PDB entry 8RT8 | electron microscopy, 3.05 A resolution | chains B and E of the 46 polymer chains in the assembly

== Chain B (and E) ==
Name: TrwF protein
Source organism: Escherichia coli
Notes: chain E of this document is another copy of the same molecule, construct and numbering; everything in this record applies to it too
UniProtKB: O50336 (O50336_ECOLX); residues 1-266 here = UniProt positions 1-266
Chain sequence (266 residues; each row starts with the number of its first residue):
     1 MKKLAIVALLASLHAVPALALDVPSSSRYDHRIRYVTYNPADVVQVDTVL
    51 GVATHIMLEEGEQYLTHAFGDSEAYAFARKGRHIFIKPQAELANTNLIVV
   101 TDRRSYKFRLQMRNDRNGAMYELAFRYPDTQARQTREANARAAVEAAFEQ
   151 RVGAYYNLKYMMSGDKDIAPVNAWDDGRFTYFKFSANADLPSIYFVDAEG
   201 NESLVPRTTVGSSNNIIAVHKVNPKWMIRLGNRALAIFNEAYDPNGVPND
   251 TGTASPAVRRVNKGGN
Disordered / not traced: 1-20
Differences from the reference sequence: conflict D71 (Ile in O50336), S72 (Pro in O50336), E73 (Lys in O50336), A74 (Pro in O50336), Y75 (Met in O50336), A76 (Pro in O50336), F77 (Leu in O50336), A78 (Pro in O50336), R79 (Gly in O50336), K80 (Arg in O50336), G81 (Ala in O50336), R82 (Gly in O50336), H83 (Ile in O50336), I84 (Phe in O50336), F85 (Leu in O50336), I86 (Ser in O50336), K87 (Ser in O50336), P88 (Arg in O50336), Q89 (Thr in O50336)

== Interface between chain B and chain E ==
Residue-residue contacts - 54 pairs, chain B then chain E:
  Y29(B) with L21(E); N39(E); A41(E); D42(E)
  D30(B) with L21(E), hydrogen bond (side chain-backbone); D42(E); V43(E)
  R32(B) with V43(E); R109(E)
  I33(B) with A41(E); D42(E); V43(E), hydrophobic; K107(E)
  Y35(B) with A41(E)
  G51(B) with G70(E); T95(E); N96(E)
  V52(B) with N96(E)
  A53(B) with F69(E); N96(E), hydrogen bond (backbone-side chain); I98(E)
  H55(B) with V100(E)
  K80(B) with T66(E)
  F85(B) with T66(E); A68(E), hydrophobic; I98(E), hydrophobic; V100(E), hydrophobic
  K87(B) with F69(E); G70(E), hydrogen bond (side chain-backbone); D71(E), salt bridge
  R116(B) with N94(E), hydrogen bond (side chain-backbone)
  Y121(B) with V43(E), hydrophobic; N96(E); I98(E); K107(E); R109(E)
  E122(B) with S105(E), hydrogen bond; K107(E), salt bridge
  D167(B) with A198(E)
  S185(B) with P244(E), hydrogen bond (side chain-backbone); N245(E)
  A186(B) with N245(E), hydrogen bond (backbone-backbone); V247(E)
  N187(B) with G177(E); Y242(E); D243(E), hydrogen bond (side chain-backbone); P244(E); G246(E)
  D189(B) with K221(E), salt bridge
  S212(B) with N249(E)
  S213(B) with N249(E)
  N232(B) with E199(E)
  R233(B) with A198(E); E199(E), salt bridge
Other interface residues (no listed pair), chain B (26 interface residues in all): S27, H83
Other interface residues (no listed pair), chain E (35 interface residues in all): H67, S72, F108, V222, P248, D250

== In short ==
The interface between chain B and chain E involves 26 residues on one side and 35 on the other, with 8
hydrogen bonds and 4 salt bridges. Among the polar pairs are K87(B)-D71(E), E122(B)-K107(E) and
D189(B)-K221(E).
Both chains are TrwF protein (Escherichia coli). Entry 8RT8 (Conformation-C of the full-length outer membrane
core complex (TrwH/VirB7, TrwF/VirB9, TrwE/VirB10CTD) from the fully-assembled R388 type ...) was determined
by electron microscopy, deposited together with 8RT4, 8RT5, 8RT6, 8RT7, 8RT9, 8RTA, 8RTB and 8RTD.
